3J96 - chains K and M of the 13 polymer chains in the assembly; structure by electron microscopy, 7.60 A resolution (low resolution: residue-level contacts below are approximate; hydrogen-bond / salt-bridge calls are withheld).

[Chain K]
Name: Vesicle-associated membrane protein 2
Organism: Rattus norvegicus
UniProt: P63045 (VAMP2_RAT); residues 28-89 here = UniProt positions 28-89
Chain sequence (63 residues; numbered 27 to 89; the number before each row is that of its first residue):
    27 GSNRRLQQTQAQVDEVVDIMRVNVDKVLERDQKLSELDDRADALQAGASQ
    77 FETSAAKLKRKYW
Not modelled in the structure: 27-28
Differences from the reference sequence: expression tag (27)
UniProt features mapped onto this chain:
  - site ((Microbial infection) Cleavage): Gln58, Lys59, Lys59, Leu60, Arg66, Ala67, Gln76, Phe77, Ala81, Ala82

[Chain M]
Name: Synaptosomal-associated protein 25
Organism: Rattus norvegicus
Chain sequence (188 residues; numbered 17 to 204; the number before each row is that of its first residue):
    17 RADQLADESLESTRRMLQLVEESKDAGIRTLVMLDEQGEQLDRVEEGMNH
    67 INQDMKEAEKNLKDLGKFCGLCVCPCNKLKSSDAYKKAWGNNQDGVVASQ
   117 PARVVDEREQMAISGGFIRRVTNDARENEMDENLEQVSGIIGNLRHMALD
   167 MGNEIDTQNRQIDRIMEKADSNKTRIDEANQRATKMLG
Not modelled in the structure: 84-140

[Interface between chain K and chain M]
Pairs across the interface - 46 pairs, chain K then chain M:
  Arg31(K) with Asp147(M); Leu150(M)
  Thr35(K) with Leu150(M); Val153(M); Ser154(M)
  Gln38(K) with Ser154(M); Ile157(M)
  Val39(K) with Ile157(M)
  Val42(K) with Ile157(M); Leu160(M)
  Ile45(K) with Arg161(M); Ala164(M)
  Asn49(K) with Ala164(M); Met167(M)
  Lys52(K) with Gly168(M); Ile171(M); Asp172(M); Asn175(M)
  Glu55(K) with Asn175(M)
  Arg56(K) with Gln53(M); Asn175(M)
  Lys59(K) with Asn175(M); Ile178(M); Met182(M)
  Leu63(K) with Ile178(M); Ile181(M); Met182(M); Ala185(M)
  Ala69(K) with Lys189(M)
  Leu70(K) with Lys189(M); Ile192(M)
  Gly73(K) with Ile192(M)
  Ala74(K) with Ile192(M)
  Gln76(K) with Asn196(M)
  Phe77(K) with Leu78(M); Ala195(M); Asn196(M); Ala199(M)
  Ser80(K) with Thr200(M)
  Lys83(K) with Leu203(M)
  Leu84(K) with Ala199(M); Met202(M); Leu203(M)
  Lys87(K) with Gly204(M)
  Tyr88(K) with Leu81(M); Met202(M)
Also at the interface, not in a pair above, chain K (26 interface residues in all): Met46, Leu60, Arg66
Also at the interface, not in a pair above, chain M (34 interface residues in all): Ile67, Asp179, Asp186, Asn188, Asp193

[Summary]
26 residues of chain K face 34 of chain M across their interface.
Here chain K is Vesicle-associated membrane protein 2 and chain M is Synaptosomal-associated protein 25, both
from Rattus norvegicus. Entry 3J96 (Structure of 20S supercomplex) was determined by electron microscopy,
deposited together with 3J94, 3J95, 3J97, 3J98 and 3J99.
